PDB entry 2FVQ | X-ray diffraction, 2.30 A resolution | chains B and A

# Chain B
Molecule: 16-nt DNA strand
Sequence (16 nucleotides; each row starts with the number of its first residue):
     1 CTTTCATTAATGAAAG
Reported in the primary citation:
  - conformationally variable residues: DA13, DA14

# Chain A
Molecule: reverse transcriptase
Organism: Moloney murine leukemia virus
Notes: EC 2.7.7.49
UniProt: P03355 (POL_MLVMO); residues 24-278 here correspond to UniProt positions 144-398 (UniProt number = residue number + 120)
Chain sequence (255 residues; each row starts with the number of its first residue):
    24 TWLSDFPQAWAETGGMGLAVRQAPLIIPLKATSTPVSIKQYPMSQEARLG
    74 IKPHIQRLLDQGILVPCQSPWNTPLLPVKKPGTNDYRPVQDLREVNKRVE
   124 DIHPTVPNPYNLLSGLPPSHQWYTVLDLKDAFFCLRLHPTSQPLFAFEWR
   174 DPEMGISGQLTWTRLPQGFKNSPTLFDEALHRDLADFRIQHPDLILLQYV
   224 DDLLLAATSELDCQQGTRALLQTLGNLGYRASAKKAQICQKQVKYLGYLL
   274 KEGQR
Reported in the primary citation:
  - binding site for the 16-nt DNA strand (chain B): Arg116

# How chain B and chain A interact
Pairs across the interface (6):
  DC1(B) with Tyr64(A), sugar contact; Leu99(A), base contact
  DT2(B) with Tyr64(A), sugar contact; Arg116(A), hydrogen bond to the base
  DT3(B) with Arg116(A), hydrogen bond to the sugar
  DT4(B) with Lys120(A), salt bridge to the phosphate
From the paper, about this interface:
  - specific contacts: Arg116(A)-DT3(B) (hydrogen bond)

# Overview
Chain B and chain A each contribute 4 residues to their interface; the contacts include 2 hydrogen bonds and 1
salt bridge. Polar pairs include DT2(B)-Arg116(A), DT3(B)-Arg116(A) and DT4(B)-Lys120(A). The paper describes
a hydrogen bond between Arg116(A) and DT3(B). From the paper: a binding site for the 16-nt DNA strand (chain
B) at Arg116(A); conformational variability at DA13(B) and DA14(B).
Chain B is a 16-nt DNA strand and chain A is reverse transcriptase (Moloney murine leukemia virus); the
structure, A Structural Study of the CA Dinucleotide Step in the Integrase Processing Site of Moloney Murine
..., was determined by X-ray diffraction (same publication as 2FVR and 2FVS).
